Entry 4AYY (X-ray diffraction, 2.60 A resolution); this record covers chains A and B of the 3 polymer chains in the assembly.

== Chain A ==
Protein: Thrombin light chain
From: Homo sapiens
Notes: EC 3.4.21.5; fragment: light chain, residues 332-361
UniProtKB: P00734 (THRB_HUMAN); residues 5-34 here correspond to UniProt positions 332-361 (UniProt number = residue number + 327)
Sequence (30 residues; each row starts with the number of its first residue):
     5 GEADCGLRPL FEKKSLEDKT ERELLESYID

== Chain B ==
Protein: Thrombin heavy chain
From: Homo sapiens
Notes: EC 3.4.21.5; fragment: heavy chain, residues 364-620
UniProtKB: P00734 (THRB_HUMAN); residues 1-257 here correspond to UniProt positions 364-620 (UniProt number = residue number + 363)
Sequence (257 residues; numbered 1 to 257; the number before each row is that of its first residue):
     1 IVEGSDAEIG MSPWQVMLFR KSPQELLCGA SLISDRWVLT AAHCLLYPPW DKNFTENDLL
    61 VRIGKHSRTR YERNIEKISM LEKIYIHPRY NWRENLDRDI ALMKLKKPVA FSDYIHPVCL
   121 PDRETAASLL QAGYKGRVTG WGNLKETWTA NVGKGQPSVL QVVNLPIVER PVCKDSTRIR
   181 ITDNMFCAGY KPDEGKRGDA CEGDSGGPFV MKSPFNNRWY QMGIVSWGEG CDRDGKYGFY
   241 THVFRLKKWI QKVIDQF
Disulfides: Cys-28/Cys-44, Cys-173/Cys-187, Cys-201/Cys-231
Covalently attached groups: N-acetylglucosamine (NAG) linked to Asn-53
Bound ions: Na+: Arg-233, Lys-236
Residues lining bound ligands: 9MX ((R)-1-[(S)-3-[((S)-1-Carbamimidoyl-piperidin-3-ylmethyl)-carbamoyl]-2-(naphthalene-2-sulfonylamino)-propionyl]-4-methyl-piperidine-2-carboxylic acid): His-43, Tyr-47, Trp-50, Trp-92, Glu-94, Asn-95, Leu-96, Ile-179, Asp-199, Ala-200, Cys-201, Glu-202, Ser-205, Val-225, Ser-226, Trp-227, Gly-228, Glu-229, Gly-230, Cys-231, Gly-238, Phe-239
Swiss-Prot annotation at these positions:
  - region: Ala-188 to Val-210 (High affinity receptor-binding region which is also known as the TP508 peptide)
  - active site (Charge relay system): His-43, Asp-99, Ser-205
  - glycosylation: Asn-53 (N-linked (GlcNAc...) (complex) asparagine)

== Interface between chain A and chain B ==
Contacting residue pairs (56; chain A residue first):
  Asp-8(A) / Pro-117(B)
  Asp-8(A) / Arg-218(B)  salt bridge
  Cys-9(A) / His-116(B)
  Cys-9(A) / Pro-117(B)
  Cys-9(A) / Val-118(B)
  Cys-9(A) / Cys-119(B)  disulfide
  Cys-9(A) / Arg-218(B)  hydrogen bond (backbone-side chain)
  Gly-10(A) / His-116(B)
  Gly-10(A) / Pro-117(B)  hydrogen bond (backbone-backbone)
  Gly-10(A) / Cys-119(B)
  Gly-10(A) / Asn-217(B)
  Gly-10(A) / Arg-218(B)
  Gly-10(A) / Trp-219(B)  hydrogen bond (backbone-backbone)
  Leu-11(A) / His-116(B)  hydrogen bond (backbone-side chain)
  Leu-11(A) / Asn-217(B)
  Leu-11(A) / Arg-218(B)
  Arg-12(A) / Met-11(B)  hydrogen bond (side chain-backbone)
  Arg-12(A) / Pro-13(B)
  Arg-12(A) / Trp-14(B)
  Arg-12(A) / Arg-137(B)
  Arg-12(A) / Trp-219(B)
  Pro-13(A) / Ser-112(B)
  Pro-13(A) / Asp-113(B)
  Pro-13(A) / His-116(B)
  Leu-14(A) / Ile-9(B)
  Leu-14(A) / Asp-113(B)
  Leu-14(A) / Tyr-114(B)  hydrophobic
  Phe-15(A) / Glu-8(B)
  Phe-15(A) / Ile-9(B)
  Phe-15(A) / Gly-10(B)
  Phe-15(A) / Met-11(B)
  Glu-16(A) / Lys-212(B)  salt bridge
  Glu-16(A) / Asn-217(B)
  Glu-16(A) / Trp-219(B)  hydrogen bond
  Lys-17(A) / His-116(B)
  Asp-22(A) / Glu-8(B)
  Asp-22(A) / Met-11(B)
  Asp-22(A) / Arg-137(B)  salt bridge
  Lys-23(A) / Glu-8(B)  hydrogen bond (backbone-side chain)
  Thr-24(A) / Arg-137(B)  hydrogen bond
  Thr-24(A) / Asn-164(B)  hydrogen bond
  Glu-25(A) / Arg-137(B)
  Glu-25(A) / Lys-212(B)  salt bridge
  Glu-27(A) / Lys-135(B)  salt bridge
  Glu-27(A) / Asn-164(B)  hydrogen bond
  Glu-27(A) / Tyr-190(B)  hydrogen bond
  Leu-28(A) / Lys-135(B)
  Leu-28(A) / Gly-136(B)
  Leu-28(A) / Asn-164(B)
  Leu-28(A) / Trp-219(B)  hydrophobic
  Ser-31(A) / Tyr-134(B)
  Ser-31(A) / Lys-135(B)  hydrogen bond (side chain-backbone)
  Tyr-32(A) / Leu-129(B)
  Tyr-32(A) / Tyr-134(B)  hydrophobic
  Tyr-32(A) / Lys-212(B)  hydrogen bond (side chain-backbone)
  Tyr-32(A) / Pro-214(B)
Interface residues without a listed pair, chain A (19 interface residues in all): Leu-29
Interface residues without a listed pair, chain B (29 interface residues in all): Gly-133, Lys-196, Met-211, Asn-216
Disulfides between the chains: Cys-9(A)/Cys-119(B)

== Summary ==
19 residues of chain A and 29 residues of chain B are in contact; the contacts include 1 disulfide bond, 13
hydrogen bonds and 5 salt bridges. Polar contacts include Asp-8(A)/Arg-218(B), Glu-16(A)/Lys-212(B) and
Asp-22(A)/Arg-137(B). Ligands of chain B: compound 9MX.
Chain A is Thrombin light chain and chain B is Thrombin heavy chain, both from Homo sapiens; the structure,
Human thrombin - inhibitor complex, was determined by X-ray diffraction (same publication as 4AYV, 4AZ2 and
4AX9).
